Entry 8A0X (X-ray diffraction, 3.30 A resolution); this record covers chains A and D of the 6 polymer chains in the assembly.

# Chain A
Protein: Antitoxin HigA-2
From: Vibrio cholerae
UniProt: Q9KMA5 (HIGA2_VIBCH); numbering as in UniProt (aligned over 2-104)
Sequence (103 residues; numbered 2 to 104; the number before each row is that of its first residue):
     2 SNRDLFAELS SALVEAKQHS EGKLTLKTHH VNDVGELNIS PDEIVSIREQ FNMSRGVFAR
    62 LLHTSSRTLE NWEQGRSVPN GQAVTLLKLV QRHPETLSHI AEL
UniProt features mapped onto this chain:
  - DNA-binding region: Arg56 to Gln75 (H-T-H motif)
Bound ions: Mg2+ near Asp43 (its only coordinating residue here)

# Chain D
Protein: Toxin HigB-2
From: Vibrio cholerae
UniProt: Q9KMA6 (HIGB2_VIBCH); residues 1-110 here = UniProt positions 1-110
Sequence (113 residues; row label = number of the first residue in the row; numbers below 1 keep their minus sign (Gly-2 is residue -2)):
    -2 GSHMKSVFVE STIFEKYRDE YLSDEEYRLF QAELMLNPKL GDVIQGTGGL RKIRVASKGK
    58 GKRGGSRIIY YFLDEKRRFY LLTIYGKNEM SDLNANQRKQ LMAFMEAWRN EQS
Unresolved in the structure: -2 to -1, 110
Sequence notes: expression tag (-2 to 0)

# How chain A and chain D interact
Residue-residue contacts (57):
  Ser2(A) - Glu86(D)
  Arg4(A) - Tyr14(D)
  Arg4(A) - Thr80(D)
  Arg4(A) - Ile81(D)  hydrogen bond (side chain-backbone)
  Arg4(A) - Tyr82(D)
  Arg4(A) - Met87(D)  hydrogen bond
  Asp5(A) - Met87(D)
  Leu6(A) - Met87(D)
  Leu6(A) - Ser88(D)
  Leu6(A) - Leu90(D)  hydrophobic
  Phe7(A) - Gln94(D)
  Phe7(A) - Gln97(D)
  Glu9(A) - Ile10(D)
  Glu9(A) - Thr80(D)  hydrogen bond
  Glu9(A) - Met87(D)
  Leu10(A) - Ile66(D)  hydrophobic
  Leu10(A) - Leu90(D)  hydrophobic
  Leu10(A) - Leu98(D)  hydrophobic
  Ala13(A) - Leu79(D)
  Leu14(A) - Leu79(D)  hydrophobic
  Leu14(A) - Leu98(D)  hydrophobic
  Leu14(A) - Phe101(D)
  Leu14(A) - Met102(D)  hydrophobic
  Glu16(A) - Ser8(D)
  Glu16(A) - Thr9(D)  hydrogen bond
  Ala17(A) - Tyr77(D)
  Ala17(A) - Trp105(D)
  Lys18(A) - Trp105(D)
  Lys18(A) - Glu108(D)
  His20(A) - Val6(D)
  His20(A) - Tyr77(D)  hydrogen bond
  Ser21(A) - Arg75(D)
  Ser21(A) - Tyr77(D)  hydrogen bond (backbone-side chain)
  Ser21(A) - Trp105(D)  hydrogen bond
  Ser21(A) - Gln109(D)
  Leu27(A) - Val6(D)  hydrophobic
  Leu27(A) - Glu7(D)
  Lys28(A) - Phe5(D)
  Lys28(A) - Val6(D)
  Lys28(A) - Glu7(D)  hydrogen bond (backbone-backbone)
  Lys28(A) - Glu12(D)
  Thr29(A) - Phe5(D)
  Thr29(A) - Val6(D)
  His30(A) - Val4(D)
  His30(A) - Phe5(D)  hydrogen bond (backbone-backbone)
  His30(A) - Glu7(D)
  His30(A) - Tyr24(D)
  His30(A) - Gln28(D)  hydrogen bond
  His31(A) - Lys2(D)
  His31(A) - Ser3(D)
  Val32(A) - Lys2(D)
  Val32(A) - Ser3(D)  hydrogen bond (backbone-backbone)
  Val32(A) - Phe5(D)  hydrophobic
  Val32(A) - Gln28(D)
  Asp34(A) - His0(D)
  Asp34(A) - Met1(D)
  Asp34(A) - Met32(D)
Interface residues without a listed pair, chain A (25 interface residues in all): Ser12, Val15, Glu22, Asn33
Interface residues without a listed pair, chain D (36 interface residues in all): Leu47

# Overview
25 residues of chain A face 36 of chain D across their interface, with 11 hydrogen bonds. Polar contacts
include Arg4(A)-Ile81(D), Arg4(A)-Met87(D) and Glu9(A)-Thr80(D).
Here chain A is Antitoxin HigA-2 and chain D is Toxin HigB-2, both from Vibrio cholerae. Entry 8A0X (Crystal
structure of the HigB2-HigA2 tetramer in complex with operator DNA) was determined by X-ray diffraction.
